Entry 7AUZ (X-ray diffraction, 1.90 A resolution); this record covers chain A.

# Chain A
Protein: Leukotriene A-4 hydrolase
Organism: Homo sapiens
Notes: EC 3.3.2.6
Reference sequence: P09960 (LKHA4_HUMAN); residues 1-610 here correspond to UniProt positions 2-611 (UniProt number = residue number + 1)
Chain sequence (613 residues; row label = number of the first residue in the row; numbers below 1 keep their minus sign (Gly-2 is residue -2)):
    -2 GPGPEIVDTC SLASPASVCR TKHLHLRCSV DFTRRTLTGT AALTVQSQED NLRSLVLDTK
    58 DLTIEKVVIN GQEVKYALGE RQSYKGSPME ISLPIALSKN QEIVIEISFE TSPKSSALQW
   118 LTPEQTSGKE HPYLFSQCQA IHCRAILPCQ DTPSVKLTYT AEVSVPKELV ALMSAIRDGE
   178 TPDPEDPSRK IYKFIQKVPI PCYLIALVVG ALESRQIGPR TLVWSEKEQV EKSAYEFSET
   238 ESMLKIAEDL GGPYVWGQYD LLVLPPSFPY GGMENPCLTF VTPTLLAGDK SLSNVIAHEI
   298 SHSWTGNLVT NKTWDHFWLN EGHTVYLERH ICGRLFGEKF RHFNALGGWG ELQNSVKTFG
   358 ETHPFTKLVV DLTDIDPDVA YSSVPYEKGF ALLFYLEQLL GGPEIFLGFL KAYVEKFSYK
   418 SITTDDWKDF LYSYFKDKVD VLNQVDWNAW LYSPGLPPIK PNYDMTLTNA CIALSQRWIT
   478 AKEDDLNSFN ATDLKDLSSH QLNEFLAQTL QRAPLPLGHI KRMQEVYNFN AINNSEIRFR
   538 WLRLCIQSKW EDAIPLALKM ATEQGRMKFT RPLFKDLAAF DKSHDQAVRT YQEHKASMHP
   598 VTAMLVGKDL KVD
Disordered / not traced: -2 to 3
Sequence notes: expression tag (-2 to 0)
Bound ions: ytterbium (III) ion site 1: Asp47, Asp481 (together with acetate ion); ytterbium (III) ion site 2 near Asp175 (its only coordinating residue here); Zn2+: His295, His299, Glu318 (together with RZE); ytterbium (III) ion site 3: Asp426, Asp610
Small-molecule neighbours: RZE ((3S)-3-azanyl-4-[5-[4-(5-chloranyl-3-fluoranyl-pyridin-2-yl)oxyphenyl]-1,2,3,4-tetrazol-2-yl]butanoic acid): Gln134, Gln136, Ala137, Tyr267, Gly269, Met270, Glu271, His295, Glu296, His299, Trp311, Phe314, Glu318, Val367, Leu369, Pro374, Asp375, Ala377, Tyr378, Pro382, Tyr383
UniProt features mapped onto this chain:
  - active site: Glu296 (Proton acceptor), Tyr383 (Proton donor)
  - binding site (a peptide): Gln134 to Gln136, Pro266 to Glu271, Arg563 to Lys565
  - binding site (Zn(2+)): His295, His299, Glu318
  - site: Glu271 (Pro-Gly-Pro binding), Asp375 (Essential for epoxide hydrolase activity, but not for aminopeptidase activity), Tyr378 (Covalently modified during suicide inhibition by leukotrienes), Gly562 (Pro-Gly-Pro binding)
  - modified residue: Lys72 (N6-acetyllysine), Lys336 (N6-acetyllysine), Lys413 (N6-acetyllysine), Ser415 (Phosphoserine), Lys572 (N6-acetyllysine)

# In short
Ligands of chain A: compound RZE. Asp47 and Asp481 coordinate ytterbium (III) ion site 1. The Zn2+ site is
built by His295, His299 and Glu318. Curated annotation (UniProt) lists active-site residues Glu296 and Tyr383,
12 peptide-binding residues and 3 Zn2+-binding residues.
Chain A is Leukotriene A-4 hydrolase (Homo sapiens); the structure, LTA4 hydrolase in complex with compound
LYS006, was determined by X-ray diffraction (same publication as 7AV0, 7AV1 and 7AV2).
